5M5X - chains B and T of the 17 polymer chains in the assembly; structure by electron microscopy, 4.00 A resolution.

# Chain B
Name: DNA-directed RNA polymerase I subunit RPA135
Organism: Saccharomyces cerevisiae
Notes: EC 2.7.7.6
UniProt: P22138 (RPA2_YEAST); residues 1-1203 here = UniProt positions 1-1203
Chain sequence (1203 residues; each row starts with the number of its first residue):
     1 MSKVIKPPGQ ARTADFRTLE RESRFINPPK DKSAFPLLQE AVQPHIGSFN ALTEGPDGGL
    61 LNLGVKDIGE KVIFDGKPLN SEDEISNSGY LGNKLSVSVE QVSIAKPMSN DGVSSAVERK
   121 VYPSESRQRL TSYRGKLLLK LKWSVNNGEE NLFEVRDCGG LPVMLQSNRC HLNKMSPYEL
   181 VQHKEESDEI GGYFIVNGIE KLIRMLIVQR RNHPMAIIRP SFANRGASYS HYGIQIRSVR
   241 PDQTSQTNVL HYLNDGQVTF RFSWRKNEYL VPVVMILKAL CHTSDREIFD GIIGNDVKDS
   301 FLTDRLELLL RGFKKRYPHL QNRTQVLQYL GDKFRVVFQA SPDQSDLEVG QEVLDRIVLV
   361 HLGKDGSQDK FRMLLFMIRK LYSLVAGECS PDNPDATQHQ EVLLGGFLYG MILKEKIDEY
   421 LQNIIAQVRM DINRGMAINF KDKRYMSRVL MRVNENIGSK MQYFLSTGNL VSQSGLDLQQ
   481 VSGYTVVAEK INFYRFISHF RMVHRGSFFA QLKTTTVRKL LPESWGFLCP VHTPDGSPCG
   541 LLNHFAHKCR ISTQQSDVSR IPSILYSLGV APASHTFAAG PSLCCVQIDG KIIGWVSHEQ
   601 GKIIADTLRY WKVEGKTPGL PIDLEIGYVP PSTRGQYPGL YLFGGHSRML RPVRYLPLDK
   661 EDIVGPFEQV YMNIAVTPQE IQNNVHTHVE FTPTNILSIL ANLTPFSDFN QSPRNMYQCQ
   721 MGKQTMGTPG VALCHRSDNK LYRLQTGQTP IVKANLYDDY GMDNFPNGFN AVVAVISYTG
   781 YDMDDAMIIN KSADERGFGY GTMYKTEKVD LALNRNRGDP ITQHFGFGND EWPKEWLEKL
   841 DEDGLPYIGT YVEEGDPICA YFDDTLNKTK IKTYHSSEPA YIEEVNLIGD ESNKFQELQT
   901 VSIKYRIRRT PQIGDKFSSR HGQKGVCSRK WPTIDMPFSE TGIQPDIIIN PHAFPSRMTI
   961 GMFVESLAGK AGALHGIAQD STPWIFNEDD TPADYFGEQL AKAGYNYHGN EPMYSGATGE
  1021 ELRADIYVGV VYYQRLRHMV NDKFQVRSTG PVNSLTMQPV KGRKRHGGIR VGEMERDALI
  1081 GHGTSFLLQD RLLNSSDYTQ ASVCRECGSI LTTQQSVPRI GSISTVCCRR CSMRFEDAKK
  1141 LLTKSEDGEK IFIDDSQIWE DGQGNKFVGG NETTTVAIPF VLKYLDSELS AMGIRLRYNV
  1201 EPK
Not modelled in the structure: 1-12, 81-84, 112-116, 814-818, 1141-1147
Metal / ion sites: Zn2+: Cys1104, Cys1107, Cys1128, Cys1131
Swiss-Prot annotation at these positions:
  - zinc finger: Cys1104 to Cys1131 (C4-type)
  - modified residue: Ser2 (N-acetylserine), Ser81 (Phosphoserine), Ser1156 (Phosphoserine)
Reported in the primary citation:
  - binding site for Template DNA (chain T): Arg452
  - conformationally variable residues (loop rearrangement): Ile218 to Tyr232

# Chain T
Molecule: Template DNA
Sequence (38 nucleotides; numbered 1 to 38; the number before each row is that of its first residue):
     1 AAGTCAAGTA CTTACGCCTG GTCATTACTA GTACTGCC

# Chain B / chain T interface
Pairs across the interface (26; chain B residue first):
  Ile199(B) with DT22(T), sugar contact
  Glu419(B) with DC28(T), phosphate contact
  Asn423(B) with DT29(T), hydrogen bond to the phosphate
  Gln427(B) with DA30(T), phosphate contact
  Met430(B) with DA30(T), phosphate contact
  Arg452(B) with DA30(T), salt bridge to the phosphate
  Asn454(B) with DC28(T), hydrogen bond to the phosphate
  Tyr463(B) with DA24(T), phosphate contact
  Ser466(B) with DC23(T), hydrogen bond to the phosphate; DA24(T), hydrogen bond to the phosphate
  Thr467(B) with DC23(T), phosphate contact; DA24(T), hydrogen bond to the phosphate
  Lys513(B) with DA14(T), base contact
  Asn739(B) with DG21(T), hydrogen bond to the phosphate; DT22(T), hydrogen bond to the phosphate
  Gln1045(B) with DC18(T), hydrogen bond to the phosphate; DT19(T), hydrogen bond to the phosphate
  Lys1061(B) with DT19(T), salt bridge to the phosphate
  Gly1062(B) with DT19(T), phosphate contact
  Arg1063(B) with DT19(T), hydrogen bond to the phosphate; DG20(T), salt bridge to the phosphate
  Lys1064(B) with DG20(T), phosphate contact; DG21(T), salt bridge to the phosphate
  Arg1070(B) with DC17(T), salt bridge to the phosphate; DC18(T), phosphate contact
  Met1074(B) with DG16(T), sugar contact
Other interface residues (no listed pair), chain B (23 interface residues in all): Val196, Lys201, Asp1042, Gly1072

# In short
23 residues of chain B face 13 of chain T across their interface; the contacts include 10 hydrogen bonds and 5
salt bridges. Polar pairs include Asn423(B)-DT29(T), Asn454(B)-DC28(T) and Ser466(B)-DC23(T). Cys1104(B),
Cys1107(B), Cys1128(B) and Cys1131(B) coordinate Zn2+. The paper reports a binding site for Template DNA
(chain T) at Arg452(B); conformational variability at Ile218(B).
Here chain B is DNA-directed RNA polymerase I subunit RPA135 (Saccharomyces cerevisiae) and chain T is
Template DNA. Entry 5M5X (RNA Polymerase I elongation complex 1) was determined by electron microscopy
together with 5M5Y, 5M64 and 5M5W from the same study.
